Entry 7KKU (X-ray diffraction, 2.02 A resolution); this record covers chains A and B.

== Chain A (and B) ==
Name: Superoxide dismutase [Mn], mitochondrial
From: Homo sapiens
Notes: EC 1.15.1.1; chain B of this document is another copy of the same molecule, construct and numbering; everything in this record applies to it too
UniProtKB: P04179 (SODM_HUMAN); residues 1-198 here correspond to UniProt positions 25-222 (UniProt number = residue number + 24)
Chain sequence (199 residues; each row starts with the number of its first residue; numbering starts at 0):
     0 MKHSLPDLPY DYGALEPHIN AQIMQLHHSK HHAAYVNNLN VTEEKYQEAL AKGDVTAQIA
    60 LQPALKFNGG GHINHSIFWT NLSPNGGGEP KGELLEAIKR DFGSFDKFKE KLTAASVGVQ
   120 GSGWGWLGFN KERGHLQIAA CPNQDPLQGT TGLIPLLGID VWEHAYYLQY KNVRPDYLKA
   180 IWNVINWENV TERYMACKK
Sequence notes: initiating methionine (0)
UniProt features mapped onto this chain:
  - binding site (Mn(2+)): His26, His74, Asp159, His163
  - modified residue: Tyr34 (3'-nitrotyrosine), Lys44 (N6-acetyllysine), Lys51 (N6-acetyllysine), Lys90 (N6-acetyllysine), Lys98 (N6-acetyllysine), Lys106 (N6-acetyllysine), Lys178 (N6-acetyllysine)
Metal / ion sites: manganese (III) ion: His26, His74, Asp159, His163
From the paper describing this entry:
  - manganese (III) ion coordination: His26, His74, Asp159, His163
  - contacts within the chain: Tyr34-Gln143 (hydrogen bond)
  - catalytic residues: Tyr34 (proposed by the authors, not directly observed)
  - mutagenesis - Q143N: abolished catalytic activity (citing earlier work)
  - mutagenesis - H30Q, W123F: decreased catalytic activity on Mn3+ -> Mn2+ (citing earlier work)
  - mutagenesis - W123F: abolished catalytic activity on Mn2+ -> Mn3+ transition (citing earlier work)
  - mutagenesis - Y34F: abolished catalytic activity on Mn2+ -> Mn3+ redox cycle (citing earlier work)
  - mutagenesis - Y34F, Y166F (30-fold): decreased catalytic activity (citing earlier work)
  - catalytic residues: Trp123 (from molecular simulation)

== Chain A / chain B interface ==
Contacting residue pairs (41):
  Met0(A) with Leu49(B)
  His2(A) with Gly52(B); Val54(B)
  Glu42(A) with Leu49(B); Gln57(B), hydrogen bond
  Tyr45(A) with Tyr45(B), hydrophobic; Leu64(B)
  Gln46(A) with Gln46(B), hydrogen bond; Leu49(B)
  Leu49(A) with Met0(B); Gln46(B)
  Ala50(A) with Met0(B)
  Gly52(A) with Met0(B); His2(B)
  Val54(A) with His2(B); Gly68(B); Ile72(B), hydrophobic
  Thr55(A) with Ile72(B); Gly148(B)
  Gln57(A) with Glu42(B), hydrogen bond; Leu64(B)
  Ile58(A) with Leu64(B), hydrophobic; Lys65(B); Pro145(B), hydrophobic
  Ala59(A) with Gly148(B)
  Gln61(A) with Gln61(B), hydrogen bond (side chain-backbone); Leu64(B); Lys65(B)
  Leu64(A) with Tyr45(B); Gln57(B); Ile58(B), hydrophobic; Gln61(B)
  Lys65(A) with Ile58(B); Gln61(B)
  Gly68(A) with Val54(B)
  Gly69(A) with Ile58(B)
  Ile72(A) with Val54(B), hydrophobic; Thr55(B)
  Pro145(A) with Ile58(B), hydrophobic
  Gly148(A) with Thr55(B); Ala59(B)
Other interface residues (no listed pair), chain A (25 interface residues in all): Leu38, Lys51, Gln147, Thr149
Other interface residues (no listed pair), chain B (24 interface residues in all): Leu38, Ala50, Gly69, Gln147, Thr149

== Overview ==
The interface between chain A and chain B involves 25 residues on one side and 24 on the other; the contacts
include 4 hydrogen bonds. Polar pairs include Glu42(A)-Gln57(B), Gln46(A)-Gln46(B) and Gln61(A)-Gln61(B). The
paper reports catalytic residues Tyr34(A) and Trp123(A); H30Q and W123F of chain A reduce catalytic activity
on Mn3+ -> Mn2+; 5 substitutions were tested in all.
Both chains are Superoxide dismutase [Mn], mitochondrial (Homo sapiens). Entry 7KKU (X-ray Counterpart to
Neutron Structure of Oxidized Human MnSOD) was determined by X-ray diffraction, deposited together with 7KLB.
